5W34 - chains A and D of the 4 polymer chains in the assembly; structure by X-ray diffraction, 2.95 A resolution.

# Chain A
Protein: DNA primase
Organism: Mycobacterium tuberculosis (strain ATCC 25618 / H37Rv)
Notes: EC 2.7.7.-
UniProtKB: P9WNW1 (DNAG_MYCTU); numbering as in UniProt (aligned over 112-432)
Amino-acid sequence (325 residues; each row starts with the number of its first residue):
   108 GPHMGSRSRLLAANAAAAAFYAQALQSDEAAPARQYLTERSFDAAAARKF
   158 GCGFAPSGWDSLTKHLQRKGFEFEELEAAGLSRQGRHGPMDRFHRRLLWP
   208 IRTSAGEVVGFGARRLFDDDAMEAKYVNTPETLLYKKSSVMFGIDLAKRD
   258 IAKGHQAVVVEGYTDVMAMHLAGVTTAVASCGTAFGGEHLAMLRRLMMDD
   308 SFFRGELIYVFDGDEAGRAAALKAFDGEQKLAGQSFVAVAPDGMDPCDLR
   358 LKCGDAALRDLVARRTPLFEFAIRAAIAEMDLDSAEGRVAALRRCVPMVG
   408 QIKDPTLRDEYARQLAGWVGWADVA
Disordered / not traced: 108-110, 307-308, 430-432
Construct notes: expression tag (108-111)
UniProt features mapped onto this chain:
  - binding site (Mg(2+)): Glu-268, Asp-319, Asp-321

# Chain D
Molecule: DNA oligomer 5'-GACCGGAAGTGG
Sequence (12 nucleotides; row label = number of the first residue in the row):
     1 GACCGGAAGTGG
Disordered / not traced: 1-2, 10-12

# How chain A and chain D interact
Pairs across the interface (9; chain A residue first):
  Trp-166(A) / DC4(D)  base contact
  Gly-192(A) / DG5(D)  phosphate contact
  Arg-193(A) / DC4(D)  phosphate contact
  Arg-193(A) / DG5(D)  hydrogen bond to the phosphate
  His-194(A) / DC3(D)  salt bridge to the phosphate
  Met-197(A) / DG5(D)  sugar contact
  Met-229(A) / DG6(D)  sugar contact
  Met-229(A) / DA7(D)  phosphate contact
  Glu-230(A) / DA7(D)  phosphate contact
Interface residues without a listed pair, chain A (10 interface residues in all): Arg-190, Ala-228, Ala-231

# Overview
10 residues of chain A face 5 of chain D across their interface; the contacts include 1 hydrogen bond and 1
salt bridge. Polar pairs include Arg-193(A)/DG5(D) and His-194(A)/DC3(D). From UniProt: 3 Mg2+-binding
residues on chain A.
Chain A is DNA primase (Mycobacterium tuberculosis (strain ATCC 25618 / H37Rv)) and chain D is DNA oligomer
5'-GACCGGAAGTGG; the structure, Crystal structure of the RNA polymerase domain (RPD) of Mycobacterium
tuberculosis primase DnaG in complex with ..., was determined by X-ray diffraction (same publication as 5W33,
5W35 and 5W36).
